PDB entry 7BRG | X-ray diffraction, 2.45 A resolution | chains A and L of the 3 polymer chains in the assembly

[Chain A]
Protein: Atrial natriuretic peptide receptor 1
From: Rattus norvegicus
Notes: EC 4.6.1.2
UniProtKB: P18910 (ANPRA_RAT); residues 1-435 here correspond to UniProt positions 29-463 (UniProt number = residue number + 28)
Chain sequence (435 residues; each row starts with the number of its first residue):
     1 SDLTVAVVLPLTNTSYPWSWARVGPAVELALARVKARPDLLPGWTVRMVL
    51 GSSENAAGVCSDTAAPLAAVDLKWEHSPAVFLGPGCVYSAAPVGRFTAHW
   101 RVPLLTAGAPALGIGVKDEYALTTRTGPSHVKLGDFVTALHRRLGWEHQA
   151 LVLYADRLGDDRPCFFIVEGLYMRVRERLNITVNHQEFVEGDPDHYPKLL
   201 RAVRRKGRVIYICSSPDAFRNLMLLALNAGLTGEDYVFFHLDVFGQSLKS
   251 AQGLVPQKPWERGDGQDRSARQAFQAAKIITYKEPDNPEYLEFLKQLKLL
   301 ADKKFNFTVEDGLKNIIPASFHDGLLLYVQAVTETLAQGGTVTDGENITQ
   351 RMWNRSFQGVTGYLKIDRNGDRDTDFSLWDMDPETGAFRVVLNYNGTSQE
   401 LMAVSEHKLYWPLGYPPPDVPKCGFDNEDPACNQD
Not modelled in the structure: 427-435
Cystine bridges: C60-C86, C164-C213
Covalent attachments: glycan linked to N13; N-acetylglucosamine (NAG) linked to N395

[Chain L]
Protein: Natriuretic peptides A
UniProtKB: P01161 (ANF_RAT); residues 1-28 here correspond to UniProt positions 123-150 (UniProt number = residue number + 122)
Chain sequence (28 residues; numbered 1 to 28; the number before each row is that of its first residue):
     1 SLRRSSCFGGRIDRIGAQSGLGCNSFRY
Not modelled in the structure: 1-3
UniProt features mapped onto this chain:
  - region: N24 to Y28 (Important for degradation of atrial natriuretic peptide by IDE)
  - site: C7, F8 (Cleavage)
  - modified residue: S6 (Phosphoserine)
Cystine bridges: C7-C23

[How chain A and chain L interact]
Residue-residue contacts - 61 pairs, chain A then chain L:
  D62(A) - R11(L)  salt bridge
  D62(A) - R14(L)
  V87(A) - I12(L)  hydrophobic
  V87(A) - I15(L)  hydrophobic
  Y88(A) - R11(L)
  Y88(A) - I12(L)  hydrophobic
  Y88(A) - D13(L)
  Y88(A) - R14(L)
  Y88(A) - I15(L)  hydrophobic
  A91(A) - I12(L)  hydrophobic
  R95(A) - I12(L)  hydrogen bond (side chain-backbone)
  R95(A) - D13(L)  salt bridge
  A111(A) - I12(L)  hydrophobic
  L112(A) - Q18(L)
  G113(A) - I15(L)
  G113(A) - Q18(L)
  I114(A) - I15(L)
  V116(A) - Q18(L)
  Y120(A) - I15(L)
  Y154(A) - L21(L)  hydrogen bond (side chain-backbone)
  Y154(A) - G22(L)
  D156(A) - R27(L)
  L158(A) - R27(L)
  G159(A) - R14(L)
  D160(A) - R11(L)
  D160(A) - R14(L)  hydrogen bond (backbone-side chain)
  D161(A) - R14(L)
  R162(A) - A17(L)
  F165(A) - F8(L)  hydrophobic
  F165(A) - G20(L)
  F165(A) - L21(L)
  F166(A) - I15(L)
  V168(A) - L21(L)  hydrophobic
  E169(A) - F8(L)
  E169(A) - G9(L)  hydrogen bond (side chain-backbone)
  E169(A) - Q18(L)
  E169(A) - S19(L)  hydrogen bond
  E169(A) - L21(L)
  Y172(A) - S5(L)
  Y172(A) - F8(L)  hydrophobic
  M173(A) - S5(L)
  M173(A) - Q18(L)
  M173(A) - S19(L)
  R176(A) - Y28(L)  hydrogen bond (side chain-backbone)
  H185(A) - F8(L)
  H185(A) - L21(L)  hydrogen bond (side chain-backbone)
  H185(A) - N24(L)  hydrogen bond
  Q186(A) - N24(L)  hydrogen bond (side chain-backbone)
  Q186(A) - S25(L)
  Q186(A) - F26(L)
  E187(A) - R4(L)  salt bridge
  E187(A) - S6(L)
  E187(A) - N24(L)  hydrogen bond (backbone-backbone)
  E187(A) - S25(L)  hydrogen bond
  E187(A) - F26(L)  hydrogen bond (backbone-backbone)
  E187(A) - R27(L)
  V189(A) - R4(L)
  V189(A) - R27(L)
  H195(A) - F26(L)  hydrogen bond (side chain-backbone)
  H195(A) - R27(L)
  K198(A) - F26(L)
Other interface residues (no listed pair), chain A (34 interface residues in all): P92, F188, L199
Other interface residues (no listed pair), chain L (25 interface residues in all): C7, G10, G16, C23

[In short]
34 residues of chain A face 25 of chain L across their interface, with 13 hydrogen bonds and 3 salt bridges.
Among the polar pairs are D62(A)-R11(L), R95(A)-D13(L) and E187(A)-R4(L). Covalently linked
N-acetylglucosamine: at N395(A).
Here chain A is Atrial natriuretic peptide receptor 1 (Rattus norvegicus) and chain L is Natriuretic peptides
A. Entry 7BRG (Atrial Natriuretic Peptide Receptor complexed with rat Atrial Natriuretic Peptide) was
determined by X-ray diffraction.
